6VOI - chains B and d of the 9 polymer chains in the assembly; structure by electron microscopy, 4.03 A resolution (low resolution: residue-level contacts below are approximate; hydrogen-bond / salt-bridge calls are withheld).

# Chain B
Molecule: ATP synthase subunit alpha, chloroplastic
Organism: Spinacia oleracea
Notes: EC 7.1.2.2
UniProt: P06450 (ATPA_SPIOL); residues 1-507 here = UniProt positions 1-507
Amino-acid sequence (507 residues; numbered 1 to 507; the number before each row is that of its first residue):
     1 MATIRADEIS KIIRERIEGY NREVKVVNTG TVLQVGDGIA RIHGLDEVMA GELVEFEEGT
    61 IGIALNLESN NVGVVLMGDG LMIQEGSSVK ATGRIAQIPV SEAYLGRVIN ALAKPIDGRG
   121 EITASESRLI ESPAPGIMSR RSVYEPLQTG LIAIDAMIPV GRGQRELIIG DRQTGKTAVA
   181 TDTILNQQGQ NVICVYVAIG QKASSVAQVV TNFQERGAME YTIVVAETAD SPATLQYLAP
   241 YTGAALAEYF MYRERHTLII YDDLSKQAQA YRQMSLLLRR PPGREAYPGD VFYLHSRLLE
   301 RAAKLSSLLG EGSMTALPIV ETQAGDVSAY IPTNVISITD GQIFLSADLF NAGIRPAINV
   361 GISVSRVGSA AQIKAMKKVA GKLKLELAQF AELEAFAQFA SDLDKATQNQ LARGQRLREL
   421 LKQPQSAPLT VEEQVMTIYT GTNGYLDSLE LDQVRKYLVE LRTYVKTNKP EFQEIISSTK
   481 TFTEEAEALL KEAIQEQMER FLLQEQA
Not modelled in the structure: 1, 504-507
Swiss-Prot annotation at these positions:
  - binding site (ATP): Gly170 to Thr177
  - site: Ser363 (Required for activity)
Ligand contacts:
  - ATP (adenosine-5'-triphosphate), molecule 1: Arg172, Gln173, Thr174, Gly175, Lys176, Thr177, Ala178, Gln201, Gln208, Asp263, Glu321, Phe350, Arg355, Pro356, Pro424, Gln425
  - ATP, molecule 2: Ser337, Val364, Arg366

# Chain d
Molecule: ATP synthase delta chain, chloroplastic
Organism: Spinacia oleracea
UniProt: P11402 (ATPD_SPIOL); residue numbers follow UniProt; this construct covers 1-257
Amino-acid sequence (257 residues; each row starts with the number of its first residue):
     1 MAALQNPVAL QSRTTTAVAA LSTSSTTSTP KPFSLSFSSS TATFNPLRLK ILTASKLTAK
    61 PRGGALGTRM VDSTASRYAS ALADVADVTG TLEATNSDVE KLIRIFSEEP VYYFFANPVI
   121 SIDNKRSVLD EIITTSGLQP HTANFINILI DSERINLVKE ILNEFEDVFN KITGTEVAVV
   181 TSVVKLENDH LAQIAKGVQK ITGAKNVRIK TVIDPSLVAG FTIRYGNEGS KLVDMSVKKQ
   241 LEEIAAQLEM DDVTLAV
Not modelled in the structure: 1-71, 251-257

# Chain B / chain d interface
Pairs across the interface (24; chain B residue first):
  Ala2(B) - Arg154(d)
  Thr3(B) - Thr74(d)
  Thr3(B) - Arg154(d)
  Ile4(B) - Arg77(d)
  Arg5(B) - Arg77(d)
  Arg5(B) - Glu153(d)
  Arg5(B) - Arg154(d)
  Glu8(B) - Arg77(d)
  Glu8(B) - Tyr78(d)
  Glu8(B) - Arg154(d)
  Ser10(B) - Arg77(d)
  Ser10(B) - Ser80(d)
  Ile13(B) - Tyr78(d)
  Ile13(B) - Ala81(d)
  Arg16(B) - Ile148(d)
  Ile17(B) - Val85(d)
  Ile17(B) - Phe145(d)
  Ile17(B) - Ile148(d)
  Tyr20(B) - Arg126(d)
  Tyr20(B) - Asn144(d)
  Tyr20(B) - Asn147(d)
  Tyr20(B) - Ile148(d)
  Tyr20(B) - Asp151(d)
  Arg22(B) - Asn144(d)
Also at the interface, not in a pair above, chain B (14 interface residues in all): Arg14, Glu18, Asn21
Also at the interface, not in a pair above, chain d (17 interface residues in all): Leu82, Asp84, Val88

# Summary
The interface between chain B and chain d involves 14 residues on one side and 17 on the other. Bound to chain
B: ATP. From UniProt: 8 ATP-binding residues on chain B.
Here chain B is ATP synthase subunit alpha, chloroplastic and chain d is ATP synthase delta chain,
chloroplastic, both from Spinacia oleracea. Entry 6VOI (Chloroplast ATP synthase (O1, CF1)) was determined by
electron microscopy, deposited together with 6VM1, 6VM4, 6VMB, 6VMD, 6VMG, 6VOF and 8 further entries.
